PDB entry 1RUZ | X-ray diffraction, 2.90 A resolution | chains H and K of the 6 polymer chains in the assembly

# Chain H
Protein: hemagglutinin
From: Influenza A virus (A/South Carolina/1/18 (H1N1))
Reference sequence: Q9WFZ1 (Q9WFZ1_9INFA); aligned to UniProt positions 14-341 over residues 1-327 (the alignment contains insertions or deletions, so no single offset holds)
Chain sequence (328 residues; row label = number of the first residue in the row; note: 1 number in that range is skipped by the numbering (no residue carries it; nothing is unmodelled there)):
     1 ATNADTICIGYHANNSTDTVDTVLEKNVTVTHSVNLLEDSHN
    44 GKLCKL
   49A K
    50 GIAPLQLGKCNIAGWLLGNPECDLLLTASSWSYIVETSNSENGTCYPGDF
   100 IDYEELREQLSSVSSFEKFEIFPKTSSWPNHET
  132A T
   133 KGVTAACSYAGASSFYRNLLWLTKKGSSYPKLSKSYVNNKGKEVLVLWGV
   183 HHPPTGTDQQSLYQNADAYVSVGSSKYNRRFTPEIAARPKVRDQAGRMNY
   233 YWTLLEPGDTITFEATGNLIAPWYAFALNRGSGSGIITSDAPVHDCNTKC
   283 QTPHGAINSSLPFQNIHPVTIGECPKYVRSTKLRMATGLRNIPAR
Disordered / not traced: 1-4
Sequence notes: conflict Ala-326 (Ser340 in Q9WFZ1), Arg-327 (Ile341 in Q9WFZ1)
Disulfides: Cys-47/Cys-278, Cys-59/Cys-71, Cys-94/Cys-139, Cys-282/Cys-306
Ligand contacts:
  - N-acetylglucosamine (NAG; 2-acetamido-2-deoxy-beta-D-glucopyranose): Asn-279, Thr-280, Asn-290
  - 2-acetamido-2-deoxy-alpha-D-glucopyranose (NDG): Asn-68, Pro-69, Glu-70, Glu-90, Asn-91, Cys-94, Arg-224

# Chain K
Protein: hemagglutinin
From: Influenza A virus (A/South Carolina/1/18 (H1N1))
Reference sequence: Q9WFZ1 (Q9WFZ1_9INFA); residues 501-660 here correspond to UniProt positions 345-504 (UniProt number = residue number - 156)
Chain sequence (160 residues; numbered 501 to 660; the number before each row is that of its first residue):
   501 GLFGAIAGFIEGGWTGMIDGWYGYHHQNEQGSGYAADQKSTQNAIDGITN
   551 KVNSVIEKMNTQFTAVGKEFNNLERRIENLNKKVDDGFLDIWTYNAELLV
   601 LLENERTLDFHDSNVRNLYEKVKSQLKNNAKEIGNGCFEFYHKCDDACME
   651 SVRNGTYDYP
Ligand contacts: 2-acetamido-2-deoxy-alpha-D-glucopyranose (NDG): Ala-647, Glu-650, Asn-654, Thr-656

# Interface between chain H and chain K
Contacting residue pairs (12; chain H residue first):
  Thr-22(H) / Asn-550(K)
  Val-23(H) / Asn-550(K)  hydrogen bond (backbone-side chain)
  Val-23(H) / Lys-551(K)  hydrogen bond (backbone-backbone)
  Val-23(H) / Ser-554(K)
  Val-23(H) / Glu-603(K)
  Leu-24(H) / Gly-547(K)
  Leu-24(H) / Ile-548(K)
  Leu-24(H) / Asn-550(K)
  Leu-24(H) / Phe-610(K)  hydrophobic
  Glu-25(H) / Asn-550(K)
  Lys-26(H) / Asn-550(K)
  Lys-26(H) / Glu-557(K)  salt bridge
Also at the interface, not in a pair above, chain K (9 interface residues in all): Asp-546

# Overview
The interface between chain H and chain K involves 5 residues on one side and 9 on the other, with 2 hydrogen
bonds and 1 salt bridge. Polar pairs include Lys-26(H)/Glu-557(K), Val-23(H)/Asn-550(K) and
Val-23(H)/Lys-551(K). Bound to chain H: 2-acetamido-2-deoxy-alpha-D-glucopyranose and N-acetylglucosamine.
Here chain H is hemagglutinin and chain K is hemagglutinin, both from Influenza A virus (A/South Carolina/1/18
(H1N1)). Entry 1RUZ (1918 H1 Hemagglutinin) was determined by X-ray diffraction together with 1RU7, 1RUY,
1RV0, 1RVT, 1RVX and 1RVZ from the same study.
